Entry 1VGA (X-ray diffraction, 1.80 A resolution); this record covers chains A and B.

# Chain A (and B)
Name: Triosephosphate isomerase
Source organism: Plasmodium falciparum
Notes: EC 5.3.1.1; chain B of this document is another copy of the same molecule, construct and numbering; everything in this record applies to it too
UniProt: Q07412 (TPIS_PLAFA); residue numbers follow UniProt; this construct covers 1-248
Sequence (248 residues; row label = number of the first residue in the row):
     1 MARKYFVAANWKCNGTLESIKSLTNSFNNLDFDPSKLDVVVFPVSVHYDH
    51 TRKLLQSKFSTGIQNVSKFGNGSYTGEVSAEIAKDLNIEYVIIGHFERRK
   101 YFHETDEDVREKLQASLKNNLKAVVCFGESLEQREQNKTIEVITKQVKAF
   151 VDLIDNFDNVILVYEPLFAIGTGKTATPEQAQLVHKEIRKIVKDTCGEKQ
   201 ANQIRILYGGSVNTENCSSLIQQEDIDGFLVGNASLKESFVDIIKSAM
Not modelled in the structure: 1-2
Sequence notes: engineered mutation Val163 (Ala in Q07412), Phe168 (Trp in Q07412)
Swiss-Prot annotation at these positions:
  - active site: His95 (Electrophile), Glu165 (Proton acceptor)
  - binding site (D-glyceraldehyde 3-phosphate): Asn10, Lys12, Gly171, Leu230, Gly232, Asn233
  - mutagenesis: Ser73 (S73A: 3-fold decrease in substrate affinity; when associated with S-96), Phe96 (F96A: 2-fold decrease in substrate affinity; F96H: 6.7-fold decrease in substrate affinity; F96S: 5.5-fold decrease in substrate affinity. 3-fold decrease in substrate affinity ...), Leu167 (L167V: 3-fold decrease in substrate affinity; when associated with S-96)
What the authors report for this chain:
  - mutagenesis - W168F: decreased catalytic activity (citing earlier work)
  - conformationally variable residues (order/disorder transition): Phe168, Ala169 to Gly173
  - contacts within the chain: Glu129-Tyr164 (hydrogen bond), Glu129-Arg134, Arg134-Phe168, Val163-Glu165
  - catalytic residues: Lys12, His95, Glu165 (citing earlier work)

# How chain A and chain B interact
Residue-residue contacts (79):
  Asn10(A) - Thr75(B)  hydrogen bond
  Lys12(A) - Gly72(B)
  Lys12(A) - Ser73(B)
  Lys12(A) - Thr75(B)
  Cys13(A) - Asn71(B)  hydrogen bond (backbone-side chain)
  Cys13(A) - Gly72(B)  hydrogen bond (backbone-backbone)
  Cys13(A) - Tyr74(B)
  Cys13(A) - Glu77(B)  hydrogen bond (side chain-backbone)
  Cys13(A) - Ser79(B)  hydrogen bond (side chain-backbone)
  Cys13(A) - Ile82(B)  hydrophobic
  Asn14(A) - Gly72(B)
  Gly15(A) - Ile82(B)
  Thr16(A) - Asp85(B)
  Leu17(A) - Asp85(B)  hydrogen bond (backbone-side chain)
  Leu17(A) - Leu86(B)  hydrophobic
  Val44(A) - Glu77(B)
  Val44(A) - Val78(B)  hydrophobic
  Val44(A) - Ile82(B)  hydrophobic
  Ser45(A) - Ser45(B)  hydrogen bond
  Ser45(A) - Val46(B)
  Ser45(A) - Val78(B)
  Val46(A) - Ser45(B)
  Val46(A) - Val78(B)  hydrophobic
  Val46(A) - Ile82(B)  hydrophobic
  Val46(A) - Leu86(B)  hydrophobic
  His47(A) - Ile82(B)
  His47(A) - Leu86(B)
  Asp49(A) - Asp49(B)
  Lys53(A) - Lys53(B)
  Gln64(A) - Thr75(B)
  Gln64(A) - Gly76(B)  hydrogen bond (side chain-backbone)
  Phe69(A) - Tyr101(B)  hydrophobic
  Phe69(A) - Phe102(B)  hydrophobic
  Asn71(A) - Cys13(B)
  Gly72(A) - Lys12(B)
  Gly72(A) - Cys13(B)  hydrogen bond (backbone-backbone)
  Gly72(A) - Asn14(B)
  Ser73(A) - Lys12(B)
  Ser73(A) - Glu97(B)
  Tyr74(A) - Cys13(B)
  Tyr74(A) - Glu97(B)
  Tyr74(A) - Tyr101(B)  hydrophobic
  Thr75(A) - Asn10(B)  hydrogen bond
  Thr75(A) - Lys12(B)
  Thr75(A) - Gln64(B)
  Thr75(A) - His95(B)  hydrogen bond
  Thr75(A) - Glu97(B)  hydrogen bond
  Thr75(A) - Arg98(B)  hydrogen bond (backbone-side chain)
  Gly76(A) - Gln64(B)  hydrogen bond (backbone-side chain)
  Gly76(A) - Arg98(B)
  Glu77(A) - Cys13(B)  hydrogen bond (backbone-side chain)
  Glu77(A) - Val44(B)
  Glu77(A) - Arg98(B)  salt bridge
  Glu77(A) - Phe102(B)
  Val78(A) - Val44(B)  hydrophobic
  Val78(A) - Ser45(B)
  Val78(A) - Val46(B)  hydrophobic
  Ser79(A) - Cys13(B)  hydrogen bond (backbone-side chain)
  Ile82(A) - Gly15(B)
  Ile82(A) - Val44(B)  hydrophobic
  Ile82(A) - Val46(B)  hydrophobic
  Ile82(A) - His47(B)
  Asp85(A) - Thr16(B)
  Asp85(A) - Leu17(B)  hydrogen bond (side chain-backbone)
  Leu86(A) - Leu17(B)  hydrophobic
  Leu86(A) - Val46(B)  hydrophobic
  His95(A) - Thr75(B)  hydrogen bond
  Glu97(A) - Ser73(B)
  Glu97(A) - Tyr74(B)
  Glu97(A) - Thr75(B)  hydrogen bond
  Arg98(A) - Thr75(B)  hydrogen bond (side chain-backbone)
  Arg98(A) - Gly76(B)
  Arg98(A) - Glu77(B)  salt bridge
  Tyr101(A) - Phe69(B)  hydrophobic
  Tyr101(A) - Ser73(B)
  Tyr101(A) - Tyr74(B)  hydrophobic
  Phe102(A) - Glu77(B)
  His103(A) - His103(B)
  Asn233(A) - Ser73(B)
Interface residues without a listed pair, chain A (38 interface residues in all): Ile63, Asn65, Gly70, Ile88
Interface residues without a listed pair, chain B (38 interface residues in all): Ile63, Asn65, Gly70, Ile88, Asn233

# Overview
Chain A and chain B each contribute 38 residues to their interface; the contacts include 20 hydrogen bonds and
2 salt bridges. Polar contacts include Glu77(A)-Arg98(B), Asn10(A)-Thr75(B) and Cys13(A)-Asn71(B). The paper
reports catalytic residues Lys12(A), His95(A) and Glu165(A); W168F of chain A reduces catalytic activity.
Chain A and chain B are both Triosephosphate isomerase (Plasmodium falciparum); the structure, Structures of
unligated and inhibitor complexes of W168F mutant of Triosephosphate Isomerase from Plasmodium falciparum, was
determined by X-ray diffraction (same publication as 1WOA and 1WOB).
